Entry 7KVA (electron microscopy, 3.10 A resolution); this record covers chains B and C of the 6 polymer chains in the assembly.

== Chain B (and C) ==
Protein: Envelope protein E
Source organism: Kunjin virus
Notes: chain C of this document is another copy of the same molecule, construct and numbering; everything in this record applies to it too
Reference sequence: A0A0U2IWM5 (A0A0U2IWM5_WNV); residues 1-501 here correspond to UniProt positions 291-791 (UniProt number = residue number + 290)
Amino-acid sequence (501 residues; numbered 1 to 501; the number before each row is that of its first residue):
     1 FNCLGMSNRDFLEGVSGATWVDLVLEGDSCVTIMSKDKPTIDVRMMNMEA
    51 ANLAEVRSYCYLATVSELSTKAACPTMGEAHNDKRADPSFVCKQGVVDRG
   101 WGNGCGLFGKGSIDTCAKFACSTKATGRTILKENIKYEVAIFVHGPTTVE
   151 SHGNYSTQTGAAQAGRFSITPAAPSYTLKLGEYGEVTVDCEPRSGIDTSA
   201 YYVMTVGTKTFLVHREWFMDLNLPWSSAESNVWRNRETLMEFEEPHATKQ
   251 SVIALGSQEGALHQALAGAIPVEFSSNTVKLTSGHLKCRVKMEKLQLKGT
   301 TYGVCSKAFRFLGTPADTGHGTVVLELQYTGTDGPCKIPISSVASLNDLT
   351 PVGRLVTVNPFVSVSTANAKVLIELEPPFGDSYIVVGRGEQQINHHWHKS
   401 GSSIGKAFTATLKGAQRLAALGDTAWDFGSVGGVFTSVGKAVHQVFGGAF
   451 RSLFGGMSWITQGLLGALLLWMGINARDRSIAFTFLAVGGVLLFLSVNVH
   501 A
Cystine bridges: Cys3-Cys30, Cys60-Cys121, Cys92-Cys116, Cys190-Cys288, Cys305-Cys336
Covalent attachments: N-acetylglucosamine (NAG) linked to Asn154
What the authors report for this chain:
  - post-translational modification sites: Asn154

== How chain B and chain C interact ==
Pairs across the interface (28; chain B residue first):
  Thr314(B) - Glu133(C)
  Thr314(B) - Arg193(C)
  Ser345(B) - Arg289(C)  hydrogen bond
  Leu346(B) - Ser175(C)
  Leu346(B) - Asp189(C)
  Asn347(B) - Arg289(C)
  Asp381(B) - Glu191(C)
  Asp381(B) - Ser194(C)  hydrogen bond
  Tyr383(B) - Pro174(C)  hydrophobic
  Tyr383(B) - Asp189(C)
  Tyr383(B) - Cys190(C)  hydrogen bond (side chain-backbone)
  Tyr383(B) - Glu191(C)
  Asn394(B) - Pro171(C)
  Asn394(B) - Ala172(C)
  Asn394(B) - Ala173(C)
  Asn394(B) - Pro174(C)
  Asn394(B) - Ser175(C)
  His395(B) - Pro171(C)
  His395(B) - Ala172(C)
  His396(B) - Pro171(C)  hydrogen bond (backbone-backbone)
  His396(B) - Pro174(C)
  His396(B) - Glu191(C)
  His396(B) - Pro192(C)
  His396(B) - Arg193(C)  hydrogen bond (side chain-backbone)
  His396(B) - Ser194(C)
  Trp397(B) - Arg193(C)
  His398(B) - Arg193(C)
  His398(B) - Ser194(C)
Other interface residues (no listed pair), chain B (12 interface residues in all): Phe311
Other interface residues (no listed pair), chain C (16 interface residues in all): Trp20, Lys287, Lys291

== In short ==
The interface between chain B and chain C involves 12 residues on one side and 16 on the other; the contacts
include 5 hydrogen bonds. Polar pairs include Ser345(B)-Arg289(C), Asp381(B)-Ser194(C) and
Tyr383(B)-Cys190(C). The paper reports a modification site at Asn154(B).
Chain B and chain C are both Envelope protein E (Kunjin virus); the structure, Structure of West Nile virus
(Kunjin), was determined by electron microscopy, deposited together with 7KV8, 7KV9 and 7KVB.
